PDB entry 6PB0 | electron microscopy, 3.00 A resolution | chains A and B of the 6 polymer chains in the assembly

# Chain A
Name: Guanine nucleotide-binding protein G(s) subunit alpha isoforms short, Guanine nucleotide-binding protein G(i) subunit alpha-1
From: Homo sapiens
UniProtKB: chimeric construct of P63092, P63096: residues 1-83 from P63092 (GNAS2_HUMAN) positions 1-67 (offset varies); residues 84-205 from P63096 positions 61-182 (UniProt number = residue number - 23); residues 206-394 from P63092 (GNAS2_HUMAN) positions 206-394 (same numbers)
Amino-acid sequence (378 residues; each row starts with the number of its first residue; note: 16 numbers in that range are skipped by the numbering (no residue carries them; nothing is unmodelled there)):
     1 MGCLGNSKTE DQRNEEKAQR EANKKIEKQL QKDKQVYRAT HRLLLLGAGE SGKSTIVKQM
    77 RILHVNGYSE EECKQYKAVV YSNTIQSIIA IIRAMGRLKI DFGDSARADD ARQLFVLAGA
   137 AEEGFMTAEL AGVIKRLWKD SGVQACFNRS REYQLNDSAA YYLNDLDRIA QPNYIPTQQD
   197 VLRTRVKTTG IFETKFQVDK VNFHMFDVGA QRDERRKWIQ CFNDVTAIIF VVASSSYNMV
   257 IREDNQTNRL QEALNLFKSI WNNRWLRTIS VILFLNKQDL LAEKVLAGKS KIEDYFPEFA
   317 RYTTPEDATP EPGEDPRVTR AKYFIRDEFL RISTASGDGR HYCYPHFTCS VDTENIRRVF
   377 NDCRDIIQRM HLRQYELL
Disordered / not traced: 1-10, 77-204, 252-261, 304-306
Differences from the reference sequence: engineered mutation Ala226 (Gly in P63092), Ser366 (Ala in P63092)
Curated features (UniProtKB/Swiss-Prot):
  - region: Asp196 to Thr204 (G2 motif)
  - binding site (GTP): Ser174, Leu198 to Thr204
  - binding site (Mg(2+)): Thr204
  - modified residue: Arg201 (ADP-ribosylarginine)

# Chain B
Name: Guanine nucleotide-binding protein G(I)/G(S)/G(T) subunit beta-1
From: Homo sapiens
UniProtKB: P62873 (GBB1_HUMAN); residues 2-340 here = UniProt positions 2-340
Amino-acid sequence (345 residues; each row starts with the number of its first residue; numbers below 1 keep their minus sign (Met-4 is residue -4)):
    -4 MGSLLQSELD QLRQEAEQLK NQIRDARKAC ADATLSQITN NIDPVGRIQM RTRRTLRGHL
    56 AKIYAMHWGT DSRLLVSASQ DGKLIIWDSY TTNKVHAIPL RSSWVMTCAY APSGNYVACG
   116 GLDNICSIYN LKTREGNVRV SRELAGHTGY LSCCRFLDDN QIVTSSGDTT CALWDIETGQ
   176 QTTTFTGHTG DVMSLSLAPD TRLFVSGACD ASAKLWDVRE GMCRQTFTGH ESDINAICFF
   236 PNGNAFATGS DDATCRLFDL RADQELMTYS HDNIICGITS VSFSKSGRLL LAGYDDFNCN
   296 VWDALKADRA GVLAGHDNRV SCLGVTDDGM AVATGSWDSF LKIWN
Disordered / not traced: -4 to 2
Differences from the reference sequence: initiating methionine (-4); expression tag (-3 to 1)
Curated features (UniProtKB/Swiss-Prot):
  - modified residue: Ser2 (N-acetylserine), His266 (Phosphohistidine)

# How chain A and chain B interact
Pairs across the interface - 54 pairs, chain A then chain B:
  Glu16(A) - Thr86(B)
  Gln19(A) - Thr86(B)
  Gln19(A) - Asn88(B)
  Asn23(A) - Asn88(B)
  Asn23(A) - Lys89(B)
  Ile26(A) - Lys89(B)
  Ile26(A) - Val90(B)
  Ile26(A) - Ala92(B)  hydrophobic
  Glu27(A) - Lys89(B)  salt bridge
  Leu30(A) - Gly53(B)
  Leu30(A) - Lys78(B)
  Leu30(A) - Lys89(B)
  Asp33(A) - Lys78(B)  salt bridge
  Lys34(A) - Leu55(B)
  Tyr37(A) - Ala56(B)
  Tyr37(A) - Asp76(B)
  Gly206(A) - Leu117(B)
  Gly206(A) - Asp118(B)
  Gly206(A) - Asn119(B)
  Ile207(A) - Leu117(B)
  Phe222(A) - Ser98(B)
  Phe222(A) - Trp99(B)  hydrophobic
  Ala226(A) - Asn119(B)  hydrogen bond (backbone-side chain)
  Ala226(A) - Thr143(B)
  Gln227(A) - Leu117(B)
  Gln227(A) - Asn119(B)  hydrogen bond
  Gln227(A) - Tyr145(B)  hydrogen bond (side chain-backbone)
  Arg228(A) - Gly162(B)  hydrogen bond (side chain-backbone)
  Arg228(A) - Asp163(B)
  Arg228(A) - Asp186(B)  salt bridge
  Glu230(A) - Asp186(B)
  Arg232(A) - Cys204(B)
  Arg232(A) - Asp228(B)  salt bridge
  Lys233(A) - Tyr145(B)
  Lys233(A) - Met188(B)
  Lys233(A) - Cys204(B)
  Lys233(A) - Asp228(B)  salt bridge
  Lys233(A) - Asn230(B)  hydrogen bond
  Trp234(A) - Leu117(B)  hydrophobic
  Trp234(A) - Tyr145(B)
  Cys237(A) - Lys57(B)  hydrogen bond (backbone-side chain)
  Cys237(A) - Tyr59(B)
  Cys237(A) - Gln75(B)
  Cys237(A) - Trp99(B)  hydrogen bond (backbone-side chain)
  Cys237(A) - Met101(B)  hydrophobic
  Phe238(A) - Trp99(B)  hydrophobic
  Phe238(A) - Leu117(B)  hydrophobic
  Asn239(A) - Lys57(B)  hydrogen bond
  Asn239(A) - Trp332(B)
  Asp240(A) - Ala56(B)
  Val241(A) - Trp99(B)  hydrophobic
  Trp281(A) - Asn313(B)
  Trp281(A) - Arg314(B)
  Trp281(A) - Trp332(B)  hydrophobic
Also at the interface, not in a pair above, chain A (29 interface residues in all): Arg42, Thr205, Gln236, Arg280
Also at the interface, not in a pair above, chain B (42 interface residues in all): Arg68, Ile80, Asp83, Thr87, His91, Ser97, Gly144, Thr164, Thr184, Cys271, Asp290

# Summary
Chain A and chain B form an interface of 29 and 42 residues respectively; the contacts include 8 hydrogen
bonds and 5 salt bridges. Polar contacts include Glu27(A)-Lys89(B), Asp33(A)-Lys78(B) and Arg228(A)-Asp186(B).
UniProt lists 8 GTP-binding residues and Mg2+-binding residue Thr204(A) on chain A.
Chain A is Guanine nucleotide-binding protein G(s) subunit alpha isoforms short, Guanine nucleotide-binding
protein G(i) subunit alpha-1 and chain B is Guanine nucleotide-binding protein G(I)/G(S)/G(T) subunit beta-1,
both from Homo sapiens; the structure, Cryo-EM structure of Urocortin 1-bound Corticotropin-releasing factor 1
receptor in complex with Gs protein and Nb35, was determined by electron microscopy (same publication as
6PB1).
